7YRH - chains A and B of the 5 polymer chains in the assembly; structure by electron microscopy, 3.35 A resolution.

# Chain A
Name: Capsid protein VP1
Organism: Coxsackievirus A16
Notes: EC 3.4.22.29, 3.6.1.15, 3.4.22.28, 2.7.7.48
UniProt: M4TAU2 (M4TAU2_9ENTO); residues 1-297 here correspond to UniProt positions 566-862 (UniProt number = residue number + 565)
Amino-acid sequence (297 residues; each row starts with the number of its first residue):
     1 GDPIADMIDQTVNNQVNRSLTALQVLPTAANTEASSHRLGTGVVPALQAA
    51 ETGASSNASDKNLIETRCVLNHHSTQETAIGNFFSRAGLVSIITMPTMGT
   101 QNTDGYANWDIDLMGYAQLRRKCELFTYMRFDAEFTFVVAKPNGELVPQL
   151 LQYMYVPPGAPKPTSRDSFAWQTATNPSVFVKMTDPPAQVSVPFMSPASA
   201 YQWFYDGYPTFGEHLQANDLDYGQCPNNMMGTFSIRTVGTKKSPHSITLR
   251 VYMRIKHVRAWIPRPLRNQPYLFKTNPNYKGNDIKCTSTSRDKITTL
Unresolved in the structure: 1-72
Ligand contacts: sphingosine (SPH): Ile111, Asp112, Leu113, Met114, Phe131, Ala133, Phe135, Phe137, Tyr153, Tyr155, Val190, Val192, Tyr201, Trp203, Asn228, Met230, Phe233, Met253

# Chain B
Name: Genome polyprotein
Organism: Coxsackievirus A16
Notes: EC 3.4.22.29, 3.6.1.15, 3.4.22.28, 2.7.7.48
UniProt: M4TAU2 (M4TAU2_9ENTO); residue numbers follow UniProt; this construct covers 14-323
Amino-acid sequence (310 residues; row label = number of the first residue in the row):
    14 ENSNSASEGSTINYTTINYYKDAYAASAGRQDMSQDPKRFTDPVMDVIHE
    64 MAPPLKSPSAEACGYSDRVAQLTIGNSTITTQEAANIVIAYGEWPEYCPD
   114 TDATAVDKPTRPDVSVNRFFTLDTKSWAKDSKGWYWKFPDVLTEVGVFGQ
   164 NAQFHYLYRSGFCVHVQCNASKFHQGALLVAVLPEYVLGTIAGGTGNENS
   214 HPPYATTQPGQVGAVLTHPYVLDAGIPLSQLTVCPHQWINLRTNNCATII
   264 VPYMNTVPFDSALNHCNFGLLVIPVVPLDFNAGATSEIPITVTIAPMCAE
   314 FAGLRQAVKQ
Unresolved in the structure: 46-82

# How chain A and chain B interact
Residue-residue contacts (97):
  Gln76(A) - Arg43(B)
  Gln76(A) - Gln44(B)
  Ala79(A) - Gln44(B)
  Tyr128(A) - Glu198(B)  hydrogen bond
  Tyr128(A) - Met267(B)
  Tyr128(A) - Asn268(B)
  Tyr128(A) - Thr269(B)
  Arg130(A) - Ala19(B)  hydrogen bond (side chain-backbone)
  Arg130(A) - Glu21(B)  salt bridge
  Asp132(A) - Ala19(B)  hydrogen bond (side chain-backbone)
  Asp132(A) - Tyr37(B)
  Ser191(A) - Tyr37(B)
  Ser191(A) - Ala38(B)
  Pro193(A) - Tyr37(B)
  Ala198(A) - Thr269(B)
  Ala198(A) - Val270(B)  hydrophobic
  Ser199(A) - Thr269(B)  hydrogen bond (side chain-backbone)
  Ala200(A) - Thr269(B)
  Gln202(A) - Thr269(B)
  Phe204(A) - Glu198(B)
  Tyr205(A) - Glu198(B)
  Tyr205(A) - His278(B)
  Asp206(A) - Lys150(B)  salt bridge
  Asp206(A) - Glu198(B)  hydrogen bond (backbone-side chain)
  Asp206(A) - Tyr199(B)
  Asp206(A) - His278(B)  hydrogen bond (backbone-side chain)
  Asp206(A) - Cys279(B)  hydrogen bond (backbone-backbone)
  Gly207(A) - Asn277(B)
  Tyr208(A) - Pro215(B)
  Tyr208(A) - Pro216(B)
  Tyr208(A) - Tyr217(B)  hydrophobic
  Tyr208(A) - Thr220(B)  hydrogen bond
  Tyr208(A) - Asn277(B)  hydrogen bond (backbone-backbone)
  Thr210(A) - Asn277(B)  hydrogen bond (backbone-side chain)
  Phe211(A) - Tyr169(B)  hydrophobic
  Phe211(A) - Asn277(B)
  Gly212(A) - Gln323(B)  hydrogen bond (backbone-backbone)
  His214(A) - Tyr217(B)
  His214(A) - Gln323(B)
  Gln216(A) - Pro216(B)
  Asp219(A) - His214(B)
  Asp219(A) - Pro215(B)
  Asp219(A) - Pro216(B)
  Leu220(A) - His214(B)
  Tyr222(A) - Tyr199(B)
  Tyr222(A) - Val200(B)
  Tyr222(A) - Leu201(B)  hydrogen bond (side chain-backbone)
  Tyr222(A) - Thr220(B)
  Lys256(A) - Tyr37(B)
  Lys256(A) - Ala39(B)  hydrogen bond (side chain-backbone)
  His257(A) - Ala36(B)
  His257(A) - Ser40(B)  hydrogen bond (side chain-backbone)
  His257(A) - Ala41(B)
  Arg259(A) - Gly22(B)
  Arg259(A) - Ser23(B)
  Ile262(A) - Tyr104(B)
  Ile262(A) - Pro197(B)  hydrophobic
  Ile262(A) - Met267(B)  hydrophobic
  Arg264(A) - Pro197(B)  hydrogen bond (side chain-backbone)
  Arg264(A) - Glu198(B)  hydrogen bond (side chain-backbone)
  Pro265(A) - Ile239(B)  hydrophobic
  Pro265(A) - Gln243(B)
  Leu266(A) - Ile239(B)
  Leu266(A) - Pro240(B)
  Leu266(A) - Gln243(B)  hydrogen bond (backbone-side chain)
  Arg267(A) - Ala237(B)  hydrogen bond (side chain-backbone)
  Arg267(A) - Gly238(B)
  Asn268(A) - Gly238(B)
  Asn268(A) - Pro240(B)
  Gln269(A) - Val234(B)
  Gln269(A) - Gly238(B)
  Leu272(A) - Ala205(B)  hydrophobic
  Phe273(A) - Glu211(B)
  Phe273(A) - Asn212(B)
  Asn276(A) - Asn212(B)
  Asn276(A) - His214(B)
  Pro277(A) - Val200(B)  hydrophobic
  Pro277(A) - Gly202(B)
  Pro277(A) - Ala237(B)
  Asn278(A) - Gly202(B)
  Asn278(A) - Thr203(B)  hydrogen bond
  Asn278(A) - Ser213(B)  hydrogen bond (side chain-backbone)
  Tyr279(A) - Gly202(B)
  Tyr279(A) - Thr203(B)  hydrogen bond (backbone-backbone)
  Tyr279(A) - Ile204(B)
  Tyr279(A) - His231(B)
  Tyr279(A) - Val234(B)
  Tyr279(A) - Asp236(B)  hydrogen bond
  Tyr279(A) - Gly238(B)
  Lys280(A) - Ile204(B)
  Lys280(A) - Gly207(B)
  Lys280(A) - Thr208(B)  hydrogen bond (side chain-backbone)
  Lys280(A) - Gly209(B)
  Gly281(A) - Ile204(B)  hydrogen bond (backbone-backbone)
  Asn282(A) - Gly207(B)  hydrogen bond (side chain-backbone)
  Cys286(A) - Tyr233(B)
  Thr287(A) - Tyr233(B)  hydrogen bond (backbone-side chain)
Other interface residues (no listed pair), chain A (56 interface residues in all): Ser85, Thr127, Phe131, Val192, Phe194, Pro209, Glu213, Arg254, Pro263, Ile284, Lys285
Other interface residues (no listed pair), chain B (56 interface residues in all): Ser18, Val246, Cys247, Arg318

# Summary
Chain A and chain B each contribute 56 residues to their interface, with 26 hydrogen bonds and 2 salt bridges.
Among the polar pairs are Arg130(A)-Glu21(B), Asp206(A)-Lys150(B) and Tyr128(A)-Glu198(B). Bound to chain A:
sphingosine.
Chain A is Capsid protein VP1 and chain B is Genome polyprotein, both from Coxsackievirus A16; the structure,
Cryo-EM structure of compact coxsackievirus A16 empty particle in complex with a neutralizing antibody 9B5,
was determined by electron microscopy, deposited together with 7YV2, 7YV7, 7YRF, 7Y7M and 7YMS.
